6GAM - chains T and M of the 4 polymer chains in the assembly; structure by X-ray diffraction, 1.40 A resolution.

[Chain T]
Molecule: Hydrogenase-2 small chain
Organism: Escherichia coli (strain K12)
Notes: EC 1.12.99.6
Reference sequence: P69741 (MBHT_ECOLI); residues 1-293 here correspond to UniProt positions 38-330 (UniProt number = residue number + 37)
Chain sequence (301 residues; row label = number of the first residue in the row):
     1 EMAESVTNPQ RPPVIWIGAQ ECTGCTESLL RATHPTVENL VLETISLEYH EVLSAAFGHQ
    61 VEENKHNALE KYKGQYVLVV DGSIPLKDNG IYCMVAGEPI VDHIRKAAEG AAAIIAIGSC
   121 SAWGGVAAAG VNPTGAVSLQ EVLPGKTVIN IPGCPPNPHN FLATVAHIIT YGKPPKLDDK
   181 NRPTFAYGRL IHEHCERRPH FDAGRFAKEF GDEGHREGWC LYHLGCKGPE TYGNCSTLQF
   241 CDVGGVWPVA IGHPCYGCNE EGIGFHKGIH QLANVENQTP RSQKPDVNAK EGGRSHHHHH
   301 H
Disordered / not traced: 1-8, 277-301
Sequence notes: expression tag (294-301)
Metal / ion sites: 4Fe-4S cluster Fe site 1: Cys22, Cys25, Cys120, Cys154; 4Fe-4S cluster Fe site 2: His192, Cys195, Cys220, Cys226; 3Fe-4S cluster Fe: Cys235, Cys255, Cys258
Ligand contacts:
  - 3Fe-4S cluster (F3S): Ile191, Thr231, Cys235, Phe240, Trp247, Pro248, Cys255, Tyr256, Gly257, Cys258, Asn259
  - 4Fe-4S cluster (SF4), molecule 1: Glu21, Cys22, Gly24, Cys25, Gly82, Gly118, Ser119, Cys120, Val126, Gly153, Cys154, Pro155
  - 4Fe-4S cluster (SF4), molecule 2: Ile191, His192, Cys195, Arg197, Arg198, Phe201, Cys220, Leu221, Tyr222, Cys226, Gly228, Pro229, Val249
UniProt features mapped onto this chain:
  - binding site ([4Fe-4S] cluster): Cys22, Cys25, Cys120, Cys154, His192, Cys195, Cys220, Cys226
  - binding site ([3Fe-4S] cluster): Cys235, Cys255, Cys258

[Chain M]
Molecule: Hydrogenase-2 large chain
Organism: Escherichia coli (strain K12)
Notes: EC 1.12.99.6
Reference sequence: P0ACE0 (MBHM_ECOLI); numbering as in UniProt (aligned over 1-567)
Chain sequence (567 residues; numbered 1 to 567; the number before each row is that of its first residue):
     1 MSQRITIDPV TRIQGHLRID CEIENGVVSK AWASGTMWRG MEEIVKNRDP RDAWMIVQRI
    61 CGVCTTTHAL SSVRAAESAL NIDVPVNAQY IRNIILAAHT THDHIVHFYQ LSALDWVDIT
   121 SALQADPTKA SEMLKGVSTW HLNSPEEFTK VQNKIKDLVA SGQLGIFANG YWGHPAMKLP
   181 PEVNLIAVAH YLQALECQRD ANRVVALLGG KTPHIQNLAV GGVANPINLD GLGVLNLERL
   241 MYIKSFIDKL SDFVEQVYKV DTAVIAAFYP EWLTRGKGAV NYLSVPEFPT DSKNGSFLFP
   301 GGYIENADLS SYRPITSHSD EYLIKGIQES AKHSWYKDEA PQAPWEGTTI PAYDGWSDDG
   361 KYSWVKSPTF YGKTVEVGPL ANMLVKLAAG RESTQNKLNE IVAIYQKLTG NTLEVAQLHS
   421 TLGRIIGRTV HCCELQDILQ NQYSALITNI GKGDHTTFVK PNIPATGEFK GVGFLEAPRG
   481 MLSHWMVIKD GIISNYQAVV PSTWNSGPRN FNDDVGPYEQ SLVGTPVADP NKPLEVVRTI
   541 HSFDPCMACA VHVVDADGNE VVSVKVL
Disordered / not traced: 1, 553-567
Sequence notes: variant Gln14 (Glu in P0ACE0)
Metal / ion sites: Mg2+: Glu42, Ala498; Ni2+: Cys61, Cys64, Cys546, Cys549; carbonmonoxide-(dicyano) iron Fe: Cys64, Cys549
Ligand contacts: carbonmonoxide-(dicyano) iron (FCO): Cys64, Thr67, His68, Ala477, Pro478, Arg479, Leu482, Val500, Pro501, Ser502, Cys546, Cys549
UniProt features mapped onto this chain:
  - binding site (Ni(2+)): Cys61, Cys64, Cys546, Cys549
  - site: His552, Val553 (Cleavage)

[Chain T / chain M interface]
Pairs across the interface (179):
  Gln10(T) - Ser161(M)  hydrogen bond (side chain-backbone)
  Gln10(T) - Gln163(M)
  Arg11(T) - Leu158(M)
  Arg11(T) - Ser161(M)  hydrogen bond
  Arg11(T) - Gln163(M)  hydrogen bond (backbone-side chain)
  Gly18(T) - His16(M)  hydrogen bond (backbone-side chain)
  Ala19(T) - His16(M)  hydrogen bond (backbone-side chain)
  Ala19(T) - Met37(M)
  Gln20(T) - Met37(M)
  Gln20(T) - Trp38(M)  hydrogen bond (side chain-backbone)
  Gln20(T) - Arg39(M)
  Glu21(T) - Gln14(M)
  Glu21(T) - His16(M)  salt bridge
  Glu21(T) - Met37(M)
  Cys22(T) - Gln14(M)
  Cys22(T) - Arg39(M)
  Cys22(T) - Arg59(M)
  Cys22(T) - Cys61(M)
  Cys22(T) - Gly62(M)  hydrogen bond (backbone-backbone)
  Cys22(T) - Val63(M)
  Cys22(T) - His214(M)  hydrogen bond
  Thr23(T) - Gln14(M)  hydrogen bond
  Thr23(T) - Val63(M)
  Gly24(T) - Gly62(M)
  Gly24(T) - Pro213(M)
  Glu27(T) - Gly62(M)
  Glu27(T) - Val63(M)
  Glu27(T) - His102(M)  salt bridge
  Glu27(T) - Pro213(M)
  Ser28(T) - Pro213(M)
  Leu30(T) - Val106(M)  hydrophobic
  Leu30(T) - Gln198(M)  hydrogen bond (backbone-side chain)
  Leu30(T) - Arg199(M)
  Arg31(T) - His102(M)
  Arg31(T) - Asn202(M)
  Arg31(T) - Thr212(M)  hydrogen bond
  Arg31(T) - Pro213(M)
  Ala32(T) - Arg199(M)
  Thr33(T) - Arg203(M)
  Thr36(T) - Arg199(M)
  Val37(T) - Leu195(M)  hydrophobic
  Glu38(T) - Leu192(M)
  Glu38(T) - Leu195(M)
  Glu38(T) - Arg199(M)  salt bridge
  Ser46(T) - Gln163(M)
  Leu47(T) - Gly165(M)
  Leu47(T) - Ile166(M)  hydrogen bond (backbone-backbone)
  Glu51(T) - Pro9(M)
  Glu51(T) - Thr11(M)
  Glu51(T) - Arg12(M)  hydrogen bond (backbone-backbone)
  Val52(T) - Arg12(M)
  Val52(T) - Leu111(M)
  Leu53(T) - Arg12(M)
  Leu53(T) - Ile166(M)  hydrophobic
  Ser54(T) - Thr11(M)  hydrogen bond (backbone-side chain)
  Ser54(T) - Arg12(M)  hydrogen bond (backbone-side chain)
  Ser54(T) - Ile166(M)
  Ala55(T) - Arg12(M)  hydrogen bond (backbone-side chain)
  Ala55(T) - Ile166(M)  hydrogen bond (backbone-backbone)
  Ala55(T) - Gly170(M)
  Ala55(T) - Tyr171(M)
  Ala55(T) - Trp172(M)  hydrophobic
  Ala56(T) - Thr11(M)  hydrogen bond (backbone-side chain)
  Ala56(T) - Ala168(M)
  Ala56(T) - Asn169(M)
  Ala56(T) - Tyr171(M)
  Phe57(T) - Ile7(M)  hydrophobic
  Phe57(T) - Pro9(M)
  Phe57(T) - Thr11(M)
  Phe57(T) - Tyr171(M)  hydrogen bond (backbone-side chain)
  Phe57(T) - Pro533(M)
  Phe57(T) - Leu534(M)
  Phe57(T) - Val537(M)  hydrophobic
  Gly58(T) - Asp8(M)
  Gly58(T) - Pro9(M)  hydrogen bond (backbone-backbone)
  His59(T) - Thr6(M)  hydrogen bond (side chain-backbone)
  Gln60(T) - Asn169(M)  hydrogen bond (backbone-side chain)
  Gln60(T) - Tyr171(M)  hydrogen bond
  Gln60(T) - Asn531(M)  hydrogen bond (side chain-backbone)
  Gln60(T) - Lys532(M)
  Val61(T) - Pro9(M)  hydrophobic
  Glu62(T) - Pro9(M)
  Glu63(T) - Asn169(M)  hydrogen bond
  Asn64(T) - Ala168(M)  hydrogen bond (side chain-backbone)
  Asn64(T) - Asn169(M)  hydrogen bond
  Tyr72(T) - Gln163(M)  hydrogen bond
  Ile91(T) - Tyr353(M)  hydrophobic
  Tyr92(T) - Thr36(M)
  Tyr92(T) - Met37(M)
  Tyr92(T) - Trp38(M)  hydrogen bond (backbone-backbone)
  Tyr92(T) - Trp364(M)  hydrophobic
  Cys93(T) - His16(M)
  Cys93(T) - Thr36(M)
  Cys93(T) - Met37(M)  hydrophobic
  Met94(T) - Thr36(M)  hydrogen bond (backbone-side chain)
  Val95(T) - Asp8(M)
  Val95(T) - His16(M)
  Ala96(T) - Asp8(M)  hydrogen bond (backbone-side chain)
  Gly97(T) - Asp8(M)
  Val126(T) - Met41(M)  hydrophobic
  Val126(T) - Ile44(M)
  Val126(T) - Ile56(M)  hydrophobic
  Val126(T) - Arg59(M)
  Ala127(T) - Ile44(M)
  Ala129(T) - Ile44(M)
  Gly130(T) - Arg48(M)
  Val131(T) - Glu43(M)
  Pro133(T) - Trp38(M)  hydrophobic
  Pro133(T) - Arg39(M)
  Pro133(T) - Gly40(M)
  Pro133(T) - Glu43(M)
  Pro133(T) - Ile44(M)
  Thr134(T) - Trp38(M)
  Thr134(T) - Arg39(M)
  Cys154(T) - Arg59(M)  hydrogen bond (backbone-side chain)
  Cys154(T) - Lys211(M)
  Cys154(T) - His214(M)
  Pro155(T) - Pro213(M)
  Pro155(T) - His214(M)
  Arg197(T) - Gly233(M)  hydrogen bond (side chain-backbone)
  Glu209(T) - Lys460(M)  salt bridge
  Phe210(T) - Ala219(M)  hydrophobic
  Phe210(T) - Val223(M)
  Phe210(T) - Ala224(M)  hydrophobic
  Phe210(T) - Phe458(M)
  Gly211(T) - Thr457(M)
  His215(T) - Ala224(M)  hydrogen bond (side chain-backbone)
  His215(T) - Pro226(M)
  His215(T) - Val234(M)
  Arg216(T) - Pro226(M)
  Arg216(T) - Ile227(M)  hydrogen bond (side chain-backbone)
  Arg216(T) - Asn228(M)  hydrogen bond (backbone-side chain)
  Arg216(T) - Val234(M)
  Arg216(T) - His455(M)  hydrogen bond
  Glu217(T) - Asn228(M)  hydrogen bond
  Glu217(T) - Leu232(M)
  Gly218(T) - Val234(M)
  Phe240(T) - Lys211(M)
  Cys241(T) - Ala206(M)  hydrophobic
  Cys241(T) - Thr212(M)
  Val243(T) - Arg203(M)
  Val243(T) - Tyr242(M)  hydrogen bond (backbone-side chain)
  Gly244(T) - Arg239(M)  hydrogen bond (backbone-side chain)
  Val246(T) - Ala206(M)
  Val246(T) - Leu207(M)  hydrophobic
  Val246(T) - Gly210(M)
  Val246(T) - Lys211(M)
  Trp247(T) - Gly210(M)  hydrogen bond (backbone-backbone)
  Pro248(T) - Gly210(M)
  Pro248(T) - Lys211(M)
  Pro248(T) - Gln216(M)
  Ala250(T) - Gly233(M)
  Ile251(T) - Leu207(M)
  Ile251(T) - Leu208(M)
  Ile251(T) - Gly210(M)
  Ile251(T) - Asn217(M)
  Ile251(T) - Ala224(M)
  Ile251(T) - Asn225(M)
  Ile251(T) - Pro226(M)
  Gly252(T) - Ala224(M)
  His253(T) - Trp54(M)
  His253(T) - Gln216(M)
  His253(T) - Leu218(M)
  His253(T) - Ala224(M)
  Pro254(T) - Gln216(M)  hydrogen bond (backbone-side chain)
  Cys255(T) - Gln216(M)
  Tyr256(T) - Met55(M)  hydrophobic
  Tyr256(T) - Ile56(M)
  Tyr256(T) - Gln216(M)
  Phe265(T) - Arg48(M)  hydrogen bond (backbone-side chain)
  Phe265(T) - Met55(M)
  Phe265(T) - Arg59(M)
  His266(T) - Arg48(M)
  Gly268(T) - Asp52(M)
  Ile269(T) - Arg51(M)
  Ile269(T) - Asp52(M)  hydrogen bond (backbone-side chain)
  Ile269(T) - Trp54(M)
  Ile269(T) - Met55(M)  hydrophobic
  His270(T) - Arg51(M)
Interface residues without a listed pair, chain T (85 interface residues in all): Val41, Leu42, Glu48, Tyr49, His50, Lys71, Gly245
Interface residues without a listed pair, chain M (93 interface residues in all): Ile13, Gly15, Ile60, Thr65, Gln110, Leu114, Gly162, Phe167, Glu196, Gly209, Gly231, Phe246, Pro351, Ala548

[In short]
85 residues of chain T face 93 of chain M across their interface; the contacts include 44 hydrogen bonds and 4
salt bridges. Polar pairs include Glu21(T)-His16(M), Glu27(T)-His102(M) and Glu38(T)-Arg199(M). Bound to chain
T: 4Fe-4S cluster and 3Fe-4S cluster. Ligands of chain M: carbonmonoxide-(dicyano) iron.
Here chain T is Hydrogenase-2 small chain and chain M is Hydrogenase-2 large chain, both from Escherichia coli
(strain K12). Entry 6GAM (Structure of E14Q variant of E. coli hydrogenase-2 (as-isolated enzyme)) was
determined by X-ray diffraction together with 5LRY, 6FPI, 6FPO, 6FPW, 6G7R, 6GAL and 6GAN from the same study.
